Entry 4JV5 (X-ray diffraction, 3.16 A resolution); this record covers chains A and E of the 23 polymer chains in the assembly.

Chain A:
Molecule: 16S ribosomal RNA
Source organism: Thermus thermophilus
Sequence (1517 nucleotides; each row starts with the number of its first residue; note: 44 numbers in that range are skipped by the numbering (no residue carries them; nothing is unmodelled there); a row labelled like 189A-189L holds insertion residues (189A, then the next letters in order)):
     5 UGGAGAGUUUGAUCCUGGCUCAGGGUGAACGCUGGCGGCGUGCCUAAGAC
    55 AUGCAAGUCGUGCGGGCCG
    76 CGGGAUUUU
    88 ACUCCG
    96 UGGUCAGCGGCGGACGGGUGAGUAACGCGUGGGU
  129A G
   130 ACCUACCCGGAAGAGGGGGACAACCCGGGGAAACUCGGGCUAAUCCCCCA
   180 UGUGGACCCG
189A-189L CCCCUUGGGGUG
   190 UGUCCAAAGGGCUUU
   216 GCCCGCUUCCGGAUGGGCCCGCGUCCCAUCAGCUAGUUGGUGGGGUAAUG
   266 GCCCACCAAGGCGACGACGGGUAGCCGGUCUGAGAGGAUGGCCGGCCACA
   316 GGGGCACUGAGACACGGGCCCCACUCCUACGGGAGGCAGCAGUUAGGAAU
   366 CUUCCGCAAUGGGCGCAAGCCUGACGGAGCGACGCCGCUUGGAGGAAGAA
   416 GCCCUUCGGGGUGUAAACUCCUGA
   441 ACCCGGGACGAAACCCCC
   460 GA
   470 CGAGGGGA
   479 CUGACGGUACCGGGGUAA
   498 UAGCGCCGGCCAACUCCGUGCCAGCAGCCGCGGUAAUACGGAGGGCGCGA
   548 GCGUUACCCGGAUUCACUGGGCGUAAAGGGCGUGUAGGCGGCCUGGGGCG
   598 UCCCAUGUGAAAGACCACGGCUCAACCGUGGGGGAGCGUGGGAUACGCUC
   648 AGGCUAGACGGUGGGAGAGGGUGGUGGAAUUCCCGGAGUAGCGGUGAAAU
   698 GCGCAGAUACCGGGAGGAACGCCGAUGGCGAAGGCAGCCACCUGGUCCAC
   748 CCGUGACGCUGAGGCGCGAAAGCGUGGGGAGCAAACCGGAUUAGAUACCC
   798 GGGUAGUCCACGCCCUAAACGAUGCGCGCUAGGUCUCUGGGUCU
   848 CCUGGGGGCCGAAGCUAACGCGUUAAGCGCGCCGCCUGGGGAGUACGGCC
   898 GCAAGGCUGAAACUCAAAGGAAUUGACGGGGGCCCGCACAAGCGGUGGAG
   948 CAUGUGGUUUAAUUCGAAGCAACGCGAAGAACCUUACCAGGCCUUGACAU
   998 GCUA
 1001A G
  1002 GGAACCCGGGUGAAAGCCUGGGGUGCCCC
1030A-1030D GCGA
  1031 GGGGAGCCCUAGCACAGGUGCUGCAUGGCCGUCGUCAGCUCGUGCCGUGA
  1081 GGUGUUGGGUUAAGUCCCGCAACGAGCGCAACCCCCGCCGUUAGUUGCCA
  1131 GCGGUUCGGCCGGGCACUCUAACGGGACUGCCCGCG
  1168 AAAGCGGGAGGAAGGAGGGGACGACGUCUGGUCAGCAUGGCCCUUACGGC
  1218 CUGGGCGACACACGUGCUACAAUGCCCACUACAAAGCGAUGCCACCCGGC
  1268 AACGGGGAGCUAAUCGCAAAAAGGUGGGCCCAGUUCGGAUUGGGGUCUGC
  1318 AACCCGACCCCAUGAAGCCGGAAUCGCUAGUAAUCGCGGAUCAGCC
 1363A A
  1364 UGCCGCGGUGAAUACGUUCCCGGGCCUUGUACACACCGCCCGUCACGCCA
  1414 UGGGAGCGGGCUCUACCCGAAGUCGCCGG
1442A-1442B GA
  1443 GCCUA
  1452 C
  1456 GGGCAGGCGCCGAGGGUAGGGCCCGUGACUGGGGCGAAGUCGUAACAAGG
  1506 UAGCUGUACCGGAAGGUGCGGCUGGAUCACCUCCUUUCU
Disordered / not traced: 1534-1539
Sequence notes: conflict A80 (G131378 in 55771382)
Bound ions: Mg2+ site 1: C518, G530 (shared with 1 residue of chain L; 1 residue of chain X); Mg2+ site 2 near U560 (its only coordinating residue here); Mg2+ site 3 near C578 (its only coordinating residue here); Mg2+ site 4 near A768 (its only coordinating residue here); Mg2+ site 5: C866, G1079; Mg2+ site 6 near G903 (its only coordinating residue here); Mg2+ site 7 near G1224 (its only coordinating residue here)
From the paper describing this entry:
  - conformationally variable residues (side-chain flip): A1493

Chain E:
Protein: 30S ribosomal protein S5
Source organism: Thermus thermophilus
UniProtKB: Q5SHQ5 (RS5_THET8); residue numbers follow UniProt; this construct covers 5-154
Sequence (150 residues; each row starts with the number of its first residue):
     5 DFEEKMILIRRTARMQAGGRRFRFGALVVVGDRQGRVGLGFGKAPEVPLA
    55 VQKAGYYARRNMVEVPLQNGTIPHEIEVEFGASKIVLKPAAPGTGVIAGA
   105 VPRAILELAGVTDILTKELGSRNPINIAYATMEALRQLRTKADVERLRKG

How chain A and chain E interact:
Pairs across the interface - 78 pairs, chain A then chain E:
  U5(A) - Ala95(E)  base contact
  G6(A) - Ala94(E)  base contact
  G6(A) - Ala95(E)  hydrogen bond to the base
  G6(A) - Thr98(E)  hydrogen bond to the base
  G6(A) - Leu119(E)  base contact
  G7(A) - Lys92(E)  hydrogen bond to the base
  G7(A) - Ile101(E)  phosphate contact
  G7(A) - Thr120(E)  hydrogen bond to the sugar
  G7(A) - Lys121(E)  base contact
  A8(A) - Ile101(E)  sugar contact
  A8(A) - Ala102(E)  hydrogen bond to the sugar
  A8(A) - Gly103(E)  sugar contact
  A8(A) - Arg107(E)  base contact
  A8(A) - Thr120(E)  sugar contact
  G9(A) - Gly103(E)  phosphate contact
  G9(A) - Thr120(E)  phosphate contact
  G9(A) - Lys121(E)  salt bridge to the phosphate
  G9(A) - Glu122(E)  hydrogen bond to the phosphate
  G9(A) - Arg126(E)  hydrogen bond to the base
  A10(A) - Glu122(E)  phosphate contact
  A10(A) - Arg126(E)  salt bridge to the phosphate
  G15(A) - Ala17(E)  hydrogen bond to the base
  G15(A) - Arg18(E)  base contact
  G15(A) - Met19(E)  sugar contact
  G15(A) - Arg24(E)  hydrogen bond to the sugar
  A16(A) - Thr16(E)  sugar contact
  A16(A) - Ala17(E)  hydrogen bond to the sugar
  U17(A) - Arg14(E)  hydrogen bond to the phosphate
  C18(A) - Arg14(E)  salt bridge to the phosphate
  C18(A) - Asn127(E)  hydrogen bond to the phosphate
  C18(A) - Asn130(E)  phosphate contact
  C19(A) - Ala86(E)  phosphate contact
  C19(A) - Ser125(E)  hydrogen bond to the phosphate
  C19(A) - Asn127(E)  phosphate contact
  C19(A) - Asn130(E)  hydrogen bond to the phosphate
  U20(A) - Ala86(E)  phosphate contact
  U20(A) - Ser125(E)  phosphate contact
  G558(A) - Lys121(E)  phosphate contact
  G558(A) - Arg126(E)  phosphate contact
  A559(A) - Lys121(E)  salt bridge to the phosphate
  A559(A) - Arg126(E)  salt bridge to the phosphate
  U560(A) - Leu123(E)  base contact
  A864(A) - Gly85(E)  phosphate contact
  A864(A) - Ala86(E)  phosphate contact
  U921(A) - Arg18(E)  sugar contact
  U921(A) - Met19(E)  hydrogen bond to the sugar
  G922(A) - Met19(E)  sugar contact
  G922(A) - Gln20(E)  sugar contact
  G922(A) - Ala21(E)  phosphate contact
  A923(A) - Ala21(E)  phosphate contact
  C1069(A) - Arg25(E)  hydrogen bond to the phosphate
  U1070(A) - Arg18(E)  salt bridge to the phosphate
  U1070(A) - Arg25(E)  salt bridge to the phosphate
  C1071(A) - Pro49(E)  phosphate contact
  G1072(A) - Pro49(E)  phosphate contact
  G1072(A) - Leu53(E)  phosphate contact
  G1072(A) - Lys57(E)  salt bridge to the phosphate
  U1073(A) - Lys57(E)  salt bridge to the phosphate
  G1074(A) - Tyr60(E)  phosphate contact
  G1074(A) - Tyr61(E)  hydrogen bond to the phosphate
  G1077(A) - Lys47(E)  hydrogen bond to the base
  U1078(A) - Ile129(E)  sugar contact
  U1078(A) - Asn130(E)  hydrogen bond to the sugar
  G1079(A) - Arg14(E)  hydrogen bond to the sugar
  A1080(A) - Arg14(E)  salt bridge to the phosphate
  A1080(A) - Thr16(E)  hydrogen bond to the phosphate
  A1080(A) - Phe45(E)  phosphate contact
  A1080(A) - Lys47(E)  salt bridge to the phosphate
  G1081(A) - Thr16(E)  hydrogen bond to the phosphate
  G1081(A) - Ala17(E)  hydrogen bond to the phosphate
  G1081(A) - Arg18(E)  hydrogen bond to the phosphate
  G1081(A) - Arg27(E)  salt bridge to the phosphate
  C1192(A) - Arg25(E)  hydrogen bond to the base
  G1193(A) - Gly22(E)  sugar contact
  G1193(A) - Arg25(E)  sugar contact
  C1397(A) - Arg24(E)  salt bridge to the phosphate
  A1398(A) - Gln20(E)  hydrogen bond to the base
  A1398(A) - Gly22(E)  base contact
Other interface residues (no listed pair), chain A (36 interface residues in all): U1194, A1396
Other interface residues (no listed pair), chain E (45 interface residues in all): Arg15, Gly23, Ala48, Phe84, Val90, Pro93, Tyr133

In short:
36 residues of chain A and 45 residues of chain E are in contact; the contacts include 26 hydrogen bonds and
13 salt bridges. Among the polar pairs are G6(A)-Ala95(E), G6(A)-Thr98(E) and G7(A)-Lys92(E). C518(A) and
G530(A) coordinate Mg2+ site 1. The Mg2+ site 5 is built by C866(A) and G1079(A). From the paper:
conformational variability at A1493(A).
Here chain A is 16S ribosomal RNA and chain E is 30S ribosomal protein S5, both from Thermus thermophilus.
Entry 4JV5 (Crystal structures of pseudouridinilated stop codons with ASLs) was determined by X-ray
diffraction, deposited together with 4JYA and 4K0K.
